Entry 6XN4 (electron microscopy, 3.35 A resolution); this record covers chains R and J of the 10 polymer chains in the assembly.

== Chain R ==
Molecule: Crispr RNA
From: Lactococcus lactis subsp. lactis
Sequence (35 nucleotides; numbered 1 to 35; the number before each row is that of its first residue):
     1 ACGAGAACAU ACGUUCUUUG AACCAAGCUU CAACU

== Chain J ==
Name: CRISPR-associated protein Csm5
From: Lactococcus lactis subsp. lactis
UniProtKB: L0CG31 (L0CG31_LACLL); residue numbers follow UniProt; this construct covers 1-352
Sequence (352 residues; numbered 1 to 352; the number before each row is that of its first residue):
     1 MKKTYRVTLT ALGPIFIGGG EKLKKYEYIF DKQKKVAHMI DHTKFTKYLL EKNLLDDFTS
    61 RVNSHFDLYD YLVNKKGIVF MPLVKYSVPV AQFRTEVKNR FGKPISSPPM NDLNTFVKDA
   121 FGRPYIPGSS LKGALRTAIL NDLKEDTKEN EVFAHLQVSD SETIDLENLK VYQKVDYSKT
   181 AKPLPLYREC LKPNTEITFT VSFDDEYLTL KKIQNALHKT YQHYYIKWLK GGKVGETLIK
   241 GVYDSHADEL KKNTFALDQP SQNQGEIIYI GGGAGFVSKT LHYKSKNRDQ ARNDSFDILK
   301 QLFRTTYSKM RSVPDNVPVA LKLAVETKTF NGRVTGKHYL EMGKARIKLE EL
Not modelled in the structure: 94-109, 243-253, 319-334

== How chain R and chain J interact ==
Pairs across the interface - 50 pairs, chain R then chain J:
  C24(R) / Arg-136(J)  sugar contact
  C24(R) / Lys-148(J)  hydrogen bond to the sugar
  C24(R) / Phe-153(J)  phosphate contact
  C24(R) / Ala-154(J)  phosphate contact
  A25(R) / Lys-132(J)  phosphate contact
  A25(R) / Arg-136(J)  salt bridge to the phosphate
  A25(R) / Phe-153(J)  phosphate contact
  A26(R) / Ser-129(J)  sugar contact
  A26(R) / Ser-130(J)  hydrogen bond to the phosphate
  A26(R) / Gly-133(J)  sugar contact
  A26(R) / Ala-134(J)  base contact
  A26(R) / Arg-136(J)  phosphate contact
  A26(R) / Thr-137(J)  hydrogen bond to the base
  A26(R) / Tyr-269(J)  base contact
  A26(R) / Ile-270(J)  base contact
  A26(R) / Gly-271(J)  hydrogen bond to the base
  A26(R) / Ser-278(J)  hydrogen bond to the base
  A26(R) / Lys-279(J)  base contact
  G27(R) / Ile-17(J)  sugar contact
  G27(R) / Gly-18(J)  sugar contact
  G27(R) / Gly-19(J)  hydrogen bond to the sugar
  G27(R) / Gly-20(J)  base contact
  G27(R) / Ser-129(J)  hydrogen bond to the phosphate
  G27(R) / Ser-130(J)  hydrogen bond to the phosphate
  C28(R) / Phe-16(J)  phosphate contact
  C28(R) / Ile-17(J)  phosphate contact
  C28(R) / Gly-18(J)  phosphate contact
  C28(R) / Gly-271(J)  phosphate contact
  C28(R) / Lys-279(J)  hydrogen bond to the phosphate
  U29(R) / Gly-273(J)  hydrogen bond to the phosphate
  U29(R) / Ala-274(J)  hydrogen bond to the phosphate
  U29(R) / Gly-275(J)  phosphate contact
  U29(R) / Phe-276(J)  hydrogen bond to the phosphate
  U29(R) / Lys-279(J)  salt bridge to the phosphate
  U30(R) / Gly-275(J)  phosphate contact
  U30(R) / Phe-276(J)  hydrogen bond to the phosphate
  U30(R) / Leu-299(J)  sugar contact
  U30(R) / Leu-302(J)  sugar contact
  C31(R) / Lys-174(J)  base contact
  C31(R) / Asp-176(J)  sugar contact
  C31(R) / Leu-184(J)  sugar contact
  C31(R) / Leu-299(J)  phosphate contact
  C31(R) / Met-310(J)  phosphate contact
  C31(R) / Arg-311(J)  salt bridge to the phosphate
  A32(R) / Lys-182(J)  salt bridge to the phosphate
  A32(R) / Pro-183(J)  hydrogen bond to the base
  A32(R) / Leu-184(J)  base contact
  A32(R) / Pro-185(J)  base contact
  A32(R) / Arg-304(J)  salt bridge to the phosphate
  A32(R) / Arg-311(J)  salt bridge to the phosphate
Other interface residues (no listed pair), chain J (37 interface residues in all): Pro-127, Thr-147

== Summary ==
9 residues of chain R face 37 of chain J across their interface; the contacts include 14 hydrogen bonds and 6
salt bridges. Polar pairs include A26(R)/Thr-137(J), A26(R)/Gly-271(J) and A26(R)/Ser-278(J).
Here chain R is Crispr RNA and chain J is CRISPR-associated protein Csm5, both from Lactococcus lactis subsp.
lactis. Entry 6XN4 (Structure of the Lactococcus lactis Csm CTR_3:2 CRISPR-Cas Complex) was determined by
electron microscopy (same publication as 6XN3, 6XN5 and 6XN7).
